PDB entry 8OO7 | electron microscopy, 2.80 A resolution | chains L and M of the 18 polymer chains in the assembly

[Chain L]
Molecule: DNA Strand 2
Sequence (226 nucleotides; each row starts with the number of its first residue; numbers below 1 keep their minus sign (DC-152 is residue -152)):
  -152 CGGTACCCGG GGATCCTCTA GAGTGGGAGC TCGGAACACT ATCCGACTGG CACCGGCAAG
   -92 GTCGCTGTTC AATACATGCA CAGGATGTAT ATATCTGACA CGTGCCTGGA GACTAGGGAG
   -32 TAATCCCCTT GGCGGTTAAA ACGCGGGGGA CAGCGCGTAC GTGCGTTTAA GCGGTGCTAG
    28 AGCTTGCTAC GACCAATTGA GCGGCCTCGG CACCGGGATT CTCCAG
Unresolved in the structure: -152 to -41, 73

[Chain M]
Name: Histone H3.1
Source organism: Homo sapiens
Reference sequence: P68431 (H31_HUMAN); residues 1-135 here correspond to UniProt positions 2-136 (UniProt number = residue number + 1)
Sequence (135 residues; row label = number of the first residue in the row):
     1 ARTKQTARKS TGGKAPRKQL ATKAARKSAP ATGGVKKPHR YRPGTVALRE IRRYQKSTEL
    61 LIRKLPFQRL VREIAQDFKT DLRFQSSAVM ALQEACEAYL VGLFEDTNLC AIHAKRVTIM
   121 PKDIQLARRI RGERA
Unresolved in the structure: 1-60, 135
Swiss-Prot annotation at these positions:
  - modified residue: Arg2 (Asymmetric dimethylarginine), Thr3 (Phosphothreonine), Lys4 (Allysine), Gln5 (5-glutamyl dopamine), Thr6 (Phosphothreonine), Arg8 (Citrulline), Lys9 (N6,N6,N6-trimethyllysine), Ser10 (ADP-ribosylserine), Thr11 (Phosphothreonine), Lys14 (N6-(2-hydroxyisobutyryl)lysine), Arg17 (Asymmetric dimethylarginine), Lys18 (N6-(2-hydroxyisobutyryl)lysine), Lys23 (N6-(2-hydroxyisobutyryl)lysine), Arg26 (Citrulline), Lys27 (N6,N6,N6-trimethyllysine), Ser28 (ADP-ribosylserine), Lys36 (N6,N6,N6-trimethyllysine), Lys37 (N6-methyllysine), Tyr41 (Phosphotyrosine), Lys56 (N6,N6,N6-trimethyllysine) and 8 more in UniProt
  - lipidation: Lys18 (N6-decanoyllysine)

[Interface between chain L and chain M]
Contacting residue pairs - 9 pairs, chain L then chain M:
  DA-1(L) - Lys115(M)  salt bridge to the phosphate
  DA17(L) - Arg63(M)  hydrogen bond to the phosphate
  DA17(L) - Leu65(M)  sugar contact
  DA17(L) - Pro66(M)  phosphate contact
  DA17(L) - Arg69(M)  salt bridge to the phosphate
  DG18(L) - Arg63(M)  phosphate contact
  DG18(L) - Lys64(M)  hydrogen bond to the phosphate
  DG18(L) - Leu65(M)  hydrogen bond to the phosphate
  DA26(L) - Arg83(M)  phosphate contact
Interface residues without a listed pair, chain L (7 interface residues in all): DC-2, DC7, DG27
Interface residues without a listed pair, chain M (8 interface residues in all): Thr118

[In short]
The interface between chain L and chain M involves 7 residues on one side and 8 on the other; the contacts
include 3 hydrogen bonds and 2 salt bridges. Polar pairs include DA17(L)-Arg63(M), DG18(L)-Lys64(M) and
DG18(L)-Leu65(M).
Chain L is DNA Strand 2 and chain M is Histone H3.1 (Homo sapiens); the structure, CryoEM Structure INO80core
Hexasome complex composite model state1, was determined by electron microscopy (same publication as 8OO9,
8OOA, 8OOC, 8OOF, 8OOP, 8OOR, 8OOS and 8OOT).
